PDB entry 1KJZ | X-ray diffraction, 1.85 A resolution | chain A

== Chain A ==
Protein: eIF2gamma
Source organism: Pyrococcus abyssi
UniProt: Q9V1G0 (IF2G_PYRAB); residues 1-410 here correspond to UniProt positions 2-411 (UniProt number = residue number + 1)
Amino-acid sequence (410 residues; row label = number of the first residue in the row):
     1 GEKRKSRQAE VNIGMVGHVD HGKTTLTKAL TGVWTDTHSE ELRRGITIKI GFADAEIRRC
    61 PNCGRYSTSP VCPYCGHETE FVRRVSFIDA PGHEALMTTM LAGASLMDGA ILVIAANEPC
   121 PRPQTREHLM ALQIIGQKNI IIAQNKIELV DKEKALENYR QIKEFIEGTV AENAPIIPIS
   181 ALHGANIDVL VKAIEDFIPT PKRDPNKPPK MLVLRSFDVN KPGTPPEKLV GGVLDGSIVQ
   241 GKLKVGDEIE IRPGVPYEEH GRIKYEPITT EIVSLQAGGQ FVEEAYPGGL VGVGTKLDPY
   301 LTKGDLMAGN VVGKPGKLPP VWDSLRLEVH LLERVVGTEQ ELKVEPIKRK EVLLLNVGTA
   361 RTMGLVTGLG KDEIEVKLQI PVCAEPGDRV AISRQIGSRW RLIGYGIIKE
Unresolved in the structure: 1-5, 37, 224-227
Construct notes: engineered mutation Asp235 (Gly236 in Q9V1G0)
Metal / ion sites: Zn2+: Cys60, Cys63, Cys72, Cys75
Swiss-Prot annotation at these positions:
  - region: Gly17 to Thr24 (G1), Gly45 to Lys49 (G2), Asp89 to Gly92 (G3), Asn145 to Glu148 (G4), Ser180 to Leu182 (G5)
  - binding site (GTP): Asp20 to Thr25, Asn145 to Glu148, Ser180 to Leu182
  - binding site (Mg(2+)): Asp20, Thr24, Gly45, Thr47
  - binding site (Zn(2+)): Cys60, Cys63, Cys72, Cys75
Reported in the primary citation:
  - Zn2+ coordination: Cys60, Cys63, Cys72, Cys75
  - contacts within the chain: Leu42-Arg215 (backbone contact), Arg44-Arg215 (backbone contact), Thr47-Thr359 (backbone contact), His93-Arg334, Glu94-Arg334, Glu127-Arg334
  - specificity-determining residues: Thr98, Thr99, Ala308 (by similarity / conservation)
  - mutagenesis - G235D: increased expression
  - mutagenesis - G235D: unchanged binding to aIF2 trimer

== In short ==
The Zn2+ site is built by Cys60, Cys63, Cys72 and Cys75. Curated annotation (UniProt) lists 13 GTP-binding
residues, 4 Mg2+-binding residues and 4 Zn2+-binding residues. The paper reports that G235D increases
expression; Zn2+ coordination by Cys60, Cys63 and Cys72 among others.
Chain A is eIF2gamma (Pyrococcus abyssi); the structure, Structure of the large gamma subunit of initiation
factor eIF2 from Pyrococcus abyssi-G235D mutant, was determined by X-ray diffraction, deposited together with
1KK0, 1KK1, 1KK2 and 1KK3.
